8IGW - chains A and D of the 6 polymer chains in the assembly; structure by X-ray diffraction, 4.20 A resolution (low resolution: residue-level contacts below are approximate; hydrogen-bond / salt-bridge calls are withheld).

Chain A:
Name: V-type sodium ATPase catalytic subunit A
Source organism: Enterococcus hirae ATCC 9790
Notes: EC 7.2.2.1
UniProtKB: Q08636 (NTPA_ENTHA); numbering as in UniProt (aligned over 1-593)
Amino-acid sequence (596 residues; row label = number of the first residue in the row; numbers below 1 keep their minus sign (Ser-2 is residue -2)):
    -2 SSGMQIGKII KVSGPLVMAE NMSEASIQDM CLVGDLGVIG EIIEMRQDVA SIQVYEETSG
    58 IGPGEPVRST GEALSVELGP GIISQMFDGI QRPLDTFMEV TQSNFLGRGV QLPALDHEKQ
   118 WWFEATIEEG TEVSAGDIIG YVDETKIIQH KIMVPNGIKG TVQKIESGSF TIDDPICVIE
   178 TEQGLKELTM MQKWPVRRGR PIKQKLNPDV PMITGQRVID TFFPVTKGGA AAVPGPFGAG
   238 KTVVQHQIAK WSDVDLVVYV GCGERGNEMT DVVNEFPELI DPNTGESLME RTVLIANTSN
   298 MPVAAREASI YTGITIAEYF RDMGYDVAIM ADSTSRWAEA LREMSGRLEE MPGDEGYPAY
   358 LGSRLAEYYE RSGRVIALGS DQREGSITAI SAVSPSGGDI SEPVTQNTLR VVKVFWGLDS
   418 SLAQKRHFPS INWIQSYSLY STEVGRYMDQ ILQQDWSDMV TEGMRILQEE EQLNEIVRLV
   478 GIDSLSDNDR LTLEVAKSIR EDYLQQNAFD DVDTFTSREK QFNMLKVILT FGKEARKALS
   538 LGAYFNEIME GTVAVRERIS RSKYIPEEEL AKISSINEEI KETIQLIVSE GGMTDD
Not modelled in the structure: -2 to 0, 587-593
Construct notes: expression tag (-2 to 0)
Ligand contacts: ADP (adenosine-5'-diphosphate): Phe234, Gly235, Ala236, Gly237, Lys238, Thr239, Val240, Phe425, Gln503, Asn504, Ala505, Phe506
Reported in the primary citation:
  - mutagenesis - K238A/T239A: abolished binding to V-type sodium ATPase subunit B (chain D)

Chain D:
Name: V-type sodium ATPase subunit B
Source organism: Enterococcus hirae ATCC 9790
UniProtKB: Q08637 (NTPB_ENTHA); residues 1-458 here = UniProt positions 1-458
Amino-acid sequence (458 residues; numbered 1 to 458; the number before each row is that of its first residue):
     1 MIKEYRTIKE VVGPLMAVEK VSGVKYEELI EVRMQNGEIR RGQVLEVQED KAMVQIFEGT
    61 SGINLKNSSV RFLGHPLQLG VSEDMIGRVF DGLGRPKDNG PEILPEKYLD INGEVINPIA
   121 RDYPDEFIQT GISAIDHLNT LVRGQKLPVF GPPGAGKSAL AAQIARQATV LDSSDDFAVV
   181 FAAIGITFEE AEFFMEDFRQ TGAIDRSVMF MNLANDPAIE RIATPRMALT AAEYLAYEKG
   241 MHVLVIMEDM TNYAEALREI SAARREVPGR RGYPGYLYTN LATLFERAGR IRGLKGSVTQ
   301 IPILTMPEDD KTHPIPDLTG YITEGQIILT RELYKSGISP PIDVLPSLSR LKDKGTGAGK
   361 TREDHAATMN QLFAAYAQGK QAKELAVVLG ESALSDIDKI YAKFAERFEN EYVNQGFYTN
   421 RTITETLDLG WELLAMLPRT ELKRIKDDLL DKYLPEGK
Not modelled in the structure: 1-2, 387-392, 453-458
Construct notes: engineered mutation Gly151 (Ser in Q08637), Pro152 (Gly in Q08637), Pro153 (Ser in Q08637), Ala155 (Leu in Q08637), Gly156 (Pro in Q08637), Lys157 (His in Q08637), Ser158 (Lys in Q08637), Ala159 (Glu in Q08637), Glu248 (Thr in Q08637), Ser339 (Gln in Q08637)
Metal / ion sites: Mg2+ near Ser158 (its only coordinating residue here)
Ligand contacts: ADP (adenosine-5'-diphosphate): Pro152, Pro153, Gly154, Ala155, Lys157, Ser158, Thr187, Glu190, Glu248, Asp249, Thr305, Arg331
Reported in the primary citation:
  - mutagenesis - K157A/S158A, K157Q: decreased binding to ATP (proposed by the authors, not directly observed)
  - mutagenesis - K157A/S158A (0.6 +/- 0.002 ms): increased catalytic activity on 3 mM ATP

How chain A and chain D interact:
Residue-residue contacts - 85 pairs, chain A then chain D:
  Ile7(A) - Val47(D)
  Ile7(A) - Gln48(D)
  Ile7(A) - Glu49(D)
  Lys8(A) - Glu46(D)
  Lys8(A) - Val47(D)
  Lys8(A) - Gln48(D)
  Val9(A) - Tyr26(D)
  Val9(A) - Glu46(D)
  Val9(A) - Val47(D)
  Ser10(A) - Glu46(D)
  Gly11(A) - Tyr26(D)
  Thr55(A) - Tyr26(D)
  Ser56(A) - Tyr26(D)
  Ser56(A) - Glu27(D)
  Ser56(A) - Pro76(D)
  Gly57(A) - Lys25(D)
  Gly57(A) - Tyr26(D)
  Ile58(A) - Lys25(D)
  Ile58(A) - Tyr26(D)
  Gly59(A) - Val24(D)
  Pro60(A) - Val24(D)
  Pro60(A) - Val47(D)
  Pro60(A) - Glu49(D)
  Glu62(A) - Lys25(D)
  Leu91(A) - Asn117(D)
  Leu91(A) - Pro118(D)
  Leu91(A) - Ile119(D)
  Asp92(A) - Ile119(D)
  Met95(A) - Ile119(D)
  Met95(A) - Ala120(D)
  Asn101(A) - Ile116(D)
  Asn101(A) - Asn117(D)
  Asn101(A) - Ala120(D)
  Asn101(A) - Ile291(D)
  Asn101(A) - Arg292(D)
  Phe102(A) - Glu114(D)
  Phe102(A) - Val115(D)
  Phe102(A) - Ile116(D)
  Leu103(A) - Val115(D)
  Gly104(A) - Glu114(D)
  Arg105(A) - Glu114(D)
  Phe234(A) - Arg350(D)
  Gly260(A) - Tyr278(D)
  Arg262(A) - Glu286(D)
  Arg262(A) - Tyr321(D)
  Arg262(A) - Ile322(D)
  Arg262(A) - Arg350(D)
  Gly263(A) - Arg121(D)
  Gly263(A) - Glu286(D)
  Asn264(A) - Arg121(D)
  Asn264(A) - Tyr123(D)
  Asn264(A) - Pro124(D)
  Asn264(A) - Lys146(D)
  Asn264(A) - Glu324(D)
  Glu265(A) - Arg350(D)
  Thr267(A) - Pro118(D)
  Thr267(A) - Arg121(D)
  Thr267(A) - Tyr123(D)
  Asp268(A) - Tyr123(D)
  Ser296(A) - Tyr278(D)
  Ser296(A) - Ala282(D)
  Ser296(A) - Glu286(D)
  Ser296(A) - Ile322(D)
  Asn297(A) - Val115(D)
  Asn297(A) - Arg121(D)
  Asn297(A) - Thr283(D)
  Asn297(A) - Glu286(D)
  Val300(A) - Thr279(D)
  Arg303(A) - Tyr278(D)
  Arg303(A) - Thr279(D)
  Arg333(A) - Tyr321(D)
  Glu336(A) - Tyr278(D)
  Glu336(A) - Leu318(D)
  Arg339(A) - Arg270(D)
  Glu340(A) - Gly275(D)
  Glu340(A) - Tyr276(D)
  Glu340(A) - Tyr278(D)
  Glu340(A) - Thr279(D)
  Arg344(A) - Tyr276(D)
  Glu352(A) - Arg270(D)
  Pro392(A) - Tyr321(D)
  Ser393(A) - Asp317(D)
  Ser393(A) - Tyr321(D)
  Gly394(A) - Tyr321(D)
  Arg423(A) - Lys443(D)
Interface residues without a listed pair, chain A (53 interface residues in all): Glu54, Met83, Phe94, Met266, Val270, Ala293, Thr295, Met298, Gly343, Glu346, Gly353
Interface residues without a listed pair, chain D (44 interface residues in all): Leu45, Asp122, Gly144, Tyr237, Val267, Gly289, Thr323

Summary:
Chain A and chain D form an interface of 53 and 44 residues respectively. Chain A binds ADP. Chain D binds
ADP. The paper reports that K157A/S158A and K157Q of chain D reduce binding to ATP; K238A/T239A of chain A
abolish binding to V-type sodium ATPase subunit B (chain D).
Chain A is V-type sodium ATPase catalytic subunit A and chain D is V-type sodium ATPase subunit B, both from
Enterococcus hirae ATCC 9790; the structure, Hexameric Ring Complex of Engineered V1-ATPase bound to 4 ADPs:
A3(De)3_(ADP)3cat,1non-cat, Hexameric Ring Complex of Engineered ..., was determined by X-ray diffraction,
deposited together with 8IGU and 8IGV.
